Entry 4HPA (X-ray diffraction, 1.50 A resolution); this record covers chain A.

# Chain A
Protein: Nitrophorin-4
Source organism: Rhodnius prolixus
UniProt: Q94734 (NP4_RHOPR); residues 1-184 here correspond to UniProt positions 22-205 (UniProt number = residue number + 21)
Amino-acid sequence (184 residues; numbered 1 to 184; the number before each row is that of its first residue):
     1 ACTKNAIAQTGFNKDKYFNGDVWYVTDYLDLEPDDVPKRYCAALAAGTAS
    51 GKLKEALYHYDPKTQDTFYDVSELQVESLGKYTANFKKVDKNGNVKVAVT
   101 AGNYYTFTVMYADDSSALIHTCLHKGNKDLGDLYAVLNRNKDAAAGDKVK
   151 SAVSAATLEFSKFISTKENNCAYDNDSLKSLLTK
Cystine bridges: Cys2-Cys122, Cys41-Cys171
Ion coordination: heme Fe: His59 (together with hydrosulfuric acid)
Small-molecule neighbours:
  - hydrosulfuric acid (H2S): His59, Leu123, Leu133
  - heme (HEM): Val25, Tyr28, Lys38, Tyr40, Ala42, Leu44, Glu55, Leu57, His59, Phe68, Asp70, Phe86, Lys88, Tyr105, Phe107, Ile119, Thr121, Leu123, Lys125, Lys128, Leu133, Thr166
Swiss-Prot annotation at these positions:
  - binding site (heme): His59

# In short
Chain A binds heme and hydrosulfuric acid. Curated annotation (UniProt) lists heme-binding residue His59.
Chain A is Nitrophorin-4 (Rhodnius prolixus); the structure, Crystal structure of Nitrophorin 4 from Rhodnius
prolixus Complexed with sulfide ion at pH 7.4, was determined by X-ray diffraction, deposited together with
4HPB, 4HPC and 4HPD.
